PDB entry 5VJV | X-ray diffraction, 1.95 A resolution | chain A

== Chain A ==
Name: Rhizobiales-like phosphatase 2
Organism: Arabidopsis thaliana
Notes: EC 3.1.3.48
Reference sequence: Q9SR62 (Q9SR62_ARATH); numbering as in UniProt (aligned over 1-309)
Chain sequence (309 residues; numbered 1 to 309; the number before each row is that of its first residue):
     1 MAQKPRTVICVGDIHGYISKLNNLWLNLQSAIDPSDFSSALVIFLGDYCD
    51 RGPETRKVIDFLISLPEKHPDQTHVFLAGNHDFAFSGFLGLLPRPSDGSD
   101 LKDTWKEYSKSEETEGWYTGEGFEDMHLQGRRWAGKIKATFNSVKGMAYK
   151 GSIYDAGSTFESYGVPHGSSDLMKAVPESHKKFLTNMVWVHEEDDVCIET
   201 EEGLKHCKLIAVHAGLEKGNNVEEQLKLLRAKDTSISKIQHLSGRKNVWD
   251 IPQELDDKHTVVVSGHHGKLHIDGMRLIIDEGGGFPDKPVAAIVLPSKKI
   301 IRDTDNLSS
Unresolved in the structure: 1-3, 140-147
Bound ions: Zn2+ site 1: D13, H15, D47 (together with phosphate ion); Zn2+ site 2: D47, N80, H213, H266 (together with phosphate ion)
What the authors report for this chain:
  - Zn2+ coordination: D13, H15, D47, N80, H213, H266
  - binding site for phosphate ion: R51
  - catalytic residues: D50, H81 (proposed by the authors, not directly observed)
  - mutagenesis - R132S, R132S/K238S, K238S: decreased catalytic activity on pTEpY
  - mutagenesis - K238S: increased catalytic activity
  - specificity-determining residues: R132, K238
  - specificity-determining residues: R51, R245, F285 (proposed by the authors, not directly observed)
  - mutagenesis - R51A, R245A: decreased catalytic activity on TEpY
  - contacts within the chain: R245-H266, R245-H267
  - conformationally variable residues (order/disorder transition): T140 to M147

== Summary ==
The Zn2+ site 1 is built by D13, H15 and D47. D47, N80, H213 and H266 coordinate Zn2+ site 2. The paper
reports catalytic residues D50 and H81; R132S, R132S/K238S and K238S reduce catalytic activity on pTEpY; 5
substitutions were tested in all.
Chain A is Rhizobiales-like phosphatase 2 (Arabidopsis thaliana); the structure, Rhizobiales-like phosphatase
2, was determined by X-ray diffraction (same publication as 5VJW).
